PDB entry 9ML1 | electron microscopy, 3.00 A resolution | chains A and C of the 15 polymer chains in the assembly

== Chain A (and C) ==
Protein: Major capsid protein L1
Organism: Human papillomavirus 16
Notes: chain C of this document is another copy of the same molecule, construct and numbering; everything in this record applies to it too
UniProtKB: A0A161GYK1 (A0A161GYK1_HPV16); residues 35-488 here correspond to UniProt positions 47-500 (UniProt number = residue number + 12)
Sequence (426 residues; each row starts with the number of its first residue; note: 29 numbers in that range are skipped by the numbering (no residue carries them; nothing is unmodelled there)):
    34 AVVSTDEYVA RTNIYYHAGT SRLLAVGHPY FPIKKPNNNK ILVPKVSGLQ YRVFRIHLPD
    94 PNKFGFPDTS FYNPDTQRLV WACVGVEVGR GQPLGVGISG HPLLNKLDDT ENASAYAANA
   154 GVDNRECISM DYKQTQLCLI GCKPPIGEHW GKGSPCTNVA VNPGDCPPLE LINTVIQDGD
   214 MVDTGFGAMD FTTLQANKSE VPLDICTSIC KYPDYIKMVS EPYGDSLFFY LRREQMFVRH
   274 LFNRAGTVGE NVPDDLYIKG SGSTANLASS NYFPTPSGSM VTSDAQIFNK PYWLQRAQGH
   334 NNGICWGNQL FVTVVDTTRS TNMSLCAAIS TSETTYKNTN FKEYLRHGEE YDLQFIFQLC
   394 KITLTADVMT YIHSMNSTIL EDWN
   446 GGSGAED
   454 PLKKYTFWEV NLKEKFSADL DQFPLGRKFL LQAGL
Disordered / not traced: 446-451, 487-488
Sequence notes: expression tag (34); conflict Thr280 (Ala292 in A0A161GYK1), Ser448 (Thr439 in A0A161GYK1), Gly449 (Pro462 in A0A161GYK1), Ala450 (Lys463 in A0A161GYK1)

== Chain A / chain C interface ==
Contacting residue pairs (4; chain A residue first):
  Thr368(A) - Lys292(C)
  Tyr369(A) - Ile291(C)
  Tyr369(A) - Lys292(C)  hydrogen bond (backbone-backbone)
  Phe374(A) - Ile291(C)  hydrophobic
Also at the interface, not in a pair above, chain A (4 interface residues in all): Thr367
Also at the interface, not in a pair above, chain C (4 interface residues in all): Gly293, Ser294

== Overview ==
The chain A/chain C interface involves 4 residues from each chain, with 1 hydrogen bond. Its one hydrogen
bond, Tyr369(A)-Lys292(C), is backbone to backbone.
Both chains are Major capsid protein L1 (Human papillomavirus 16). Entry 9ML1 (D24.1M01 Fab bound to HPV16 L1
pentamer) was determined by electron microscopy, deposited together with 9ML3.
